Entry 8FYH (electron microscopy, 3.40 A resolution); this record covers chains D and F of the 13 polymer chains in the assembly.

== Chain D ==
Name: Histone-binding protein RBBP4
From: Homo sapiens
UniProtKB: Q09028 (RBBP4_HUMAN); residue numbers follow UniProt; this construct covers 1-425
Amino-acid sequence (425 residues; numbered 1 to 425; the number before each row is that of its first residue):
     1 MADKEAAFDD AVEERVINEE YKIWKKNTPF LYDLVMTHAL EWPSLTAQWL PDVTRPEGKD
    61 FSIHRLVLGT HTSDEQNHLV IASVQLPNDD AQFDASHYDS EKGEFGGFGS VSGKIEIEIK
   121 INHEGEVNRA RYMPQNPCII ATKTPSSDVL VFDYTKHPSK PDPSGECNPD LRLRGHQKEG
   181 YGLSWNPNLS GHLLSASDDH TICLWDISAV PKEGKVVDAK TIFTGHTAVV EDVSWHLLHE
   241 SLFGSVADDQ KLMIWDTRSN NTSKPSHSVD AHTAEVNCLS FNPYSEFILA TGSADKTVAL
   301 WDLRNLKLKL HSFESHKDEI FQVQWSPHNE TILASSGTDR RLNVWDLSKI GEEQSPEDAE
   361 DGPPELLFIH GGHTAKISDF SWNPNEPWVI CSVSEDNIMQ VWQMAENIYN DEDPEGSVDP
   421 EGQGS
Disordered / not traced: 1-2, 92-107, 411-425
UniProt features mapped onto this chain:
  - modified residue: Ala2 (N-acetylalanine), Lys4 (N6-acetyllysine), Ser110 (Phosphoserine), Lys160 (N6-acetyllysine), Ser355 (Phosphoserine)
  - cross-link (Glycyl lysine isopeptide (Lys-Gly)): Lys4 (interchain with G-Cter in SUMO2), Lys160 (interchain with G-Cter in SUMO2)
  - mutagenesis: Val35 (V35A: Loss of interaction with ARMC12), Pro43 (P43A: Loss of interaction with ZNF827 and loss of localization to telomeres; when associated with A-73), Ser73 (S73A: Loss of interaction with ZNF827 and loss of localization to telomeres; when associated with A-43), Glu126 to Asn128 (Loss of interaction with ZNF827), Glu126 (E126A: Loss of interaction with ZNF827 and loss of localization to telomeres; when associated with A-128 and A-179), Asn128 (N128A: Loss of interaction with ZNF827 and loss of localization to telomeres; when associated with A-126 and A-179), Glu179 (E179A: Loss of interaction with ZNF827 and loss of localization to telomeres; when associated with A-126 and A-128), Tyr181 (Y181A: Loss of interaction with ZNF827 and loss of localization to telomeres), Glu231 (E231A: Decreased interaction with ZNF827; when associated with A-277), Asn277 (N277A: Decreased interaction with ZNF827; when associated with A-231), Glu395 (E395A: Decreased interaction with ZNF827)

== Chain F ==
Name: Zinc finger protein AEBP2
From: Homo sapiens
UniProtKB: Q6ZN18 (AEBP2_HUMAN); residues -207 to 309 here correspond to UniProt positions 1-517 (UniProt number = residue number + 208)
Amino-acid sequence (517 residues; each row starts with the number of its first residue; numbers below 1 keep their minus sign (Met-207 is residue -207)):
  -207 MAAAITDMAD LEELSRLSPL PPGSPGSAAR GRAEPPEEEE EEEEEEEEAE AEAVAALLLN
  -147 GGSGGGGGGG GGGVGGGEAE TMSEPSPESA SQAGEDEDEE EDDEEEEDES SSSGGGEEES
   -87 SAESLVGSSG GSSSDETRSL SPGAASSSSG DGDGKEGLEE PKGPRGSQGG GGGGSSSSSV
   -27 VSSGGDEGYG TGGGGSSATS GGRRGSLEMS SDGEPLSRMD SEDSISSTIM DVDSTISSGR
    33 STPAMMNGQG STTSSSKNIA YNCCWDQCQA CFNSSPDLAD HIRSIHVDGQ RGGVFVCLWK
    93 GCKVYNTPST SQSWLQRHML THSGDKPFKC VVGGCNASFA SQGGLARHVP THFSQQNSSK
   153 VSSQPKAKEE SPSKAGMNKR RKLKNKRRRS LPRPHDFFDA QTLDAIRHRA ICFNLSAHIE
   213 SLGKGHSVVF HSTVIAKRKE DSGKIKLLLH WMPEDILPDV WVNESERHQL KTKVVHLSKL
   273 PKDTALLLDP NIYRTMPQKR LKRTLIRKVF NLYLSKQ
Disordered / not traced: -207 to 181, 233-237, 296-309
UniProt features mapped onto this chain:
  - zinc finger: Tyr53 to His78 (C2H2-type 1), Lys92 to His114 (C2H2-type 2), Phe120 to His144 (C2H2-type 3)
  - region: Thr287 to Gln309 (Important for nucleosome binding activity of the PRC2 complex)
  - modified residue: Ala-206 (N-acetylalanine), Ser-190 (Phosphoserine), Ser-184 (Phosphoserine), Ser-67 (Phosphoserine), Ser-2 (Phosphoserine), Ser2 (Phosphoserine), Ser3 (Phosphoserine), Ser182 (Phosphoserine)

== How chain D and chain F interact ==
Contacting residue pairs (31; chain D residue first):
  Phe8(D) - Gln193(F)
  Phe8(D) - Ala197(F)  hydrophobic
  Asp9(D) - Pro282(F)
  Asp10(D) - Met288(F)
  Asp10(D) - Gln290(F)
  Glu13(D) - Tyr285(F)
  Glu13(D) - Arg286(F)  hydrogen bond (side chain-backbone)
  Glu14(D) - Phe189(F)
  Arg15(D) - Phe189(F)
  Arg15(D) - Phe190(F)
  Arg15(D) - Thr194(F)
  Val16(D) - Phe190(F)
  Ile17(D) - Met288(F)  hydrophobic
  Asn18(D) - Phe189(F)
  Glu19(D) - Phe190(F)
  Tyr181(D) - Lys294(F)
  Tyr181(D) - Arg295(F)
  Glu231(D) - Arg295(F)  hydrogen bond (backbone-side chain)
  Asn277(D) - Arg295(F)
  Lys317(D) - Tyr285(F)
  Asp318(D) - Tyr285(F)  hydrogen bond
  Asp318(D) - Thr287(F)  hydrogen bond
  Phe321(D) - Arg295(F)
  Thr338(D) - Tyr285(F)
  Asp339(D) - Tyr285(F)
  Arg340(D) - Tyr285(F)
  Arg340(D) - Arg286(F)
  Arg340(D) - Met288(F)
  Glu360(D) - Ser270(F)
  Lys376(D) - Lys294(F)
  Glu395(D) - Lys294(F)
Interface residues without a listed pair, chain F (15 interface residues in all): Asn283

== Overview ==
The interface between chain D and chain F involves 22 residues on one side and 15 on the other; the contacts
include 4 hydrogen bonds. Polar pairs include Glu13(D)-Arg286(F), Glu231(D)-Arg295(F) and Asp318(D)-Tyr285(F).
From UniProt: 11 mutagenesis sites on chain D.
Here chain D is Histone-binding protein RBBP4 and chain F is Zinc finger protein AEBP2, both from Homo
sapiens. Entry 8FYH (G4 RNA-mediated PRC2 dimer) was determined by electron microscopy.
